8BYB - chains A and B; structure by X-ray diffraction, 1.60 A resolution.

# Chain A
Molecule: 14-3-3 protein sigma
Source organism: Homo sapiens
UniProt: P31947 (1433S_HUMAN); numbering as in UniProt (aligned over 1-231)
Chain sequence (236 residues; row label = number of the first residue in the row; numbers below 1 keep their minus sign (Gly-4 is residue -4)):
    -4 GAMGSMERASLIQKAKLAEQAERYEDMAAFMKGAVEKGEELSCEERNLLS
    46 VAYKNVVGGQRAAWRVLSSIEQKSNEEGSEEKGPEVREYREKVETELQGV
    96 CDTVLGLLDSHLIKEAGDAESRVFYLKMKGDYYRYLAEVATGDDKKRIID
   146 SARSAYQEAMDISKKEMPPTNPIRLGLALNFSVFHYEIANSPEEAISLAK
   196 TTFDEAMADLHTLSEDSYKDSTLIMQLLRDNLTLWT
Sequence notes: expression tag (-4 to 0)
Small-molecule neighbours: S8O (N-[3-(5-carbamimidoylthiophen-3-yl)phenyl]-1-(4-chloranylphenoxy)cyclohexane-1-carboxamide): Glu14, Glu39, Asn42, Leu43, Val46, Phe119, Lys122, Pro167, Ile168, Gly171, Leu218, Ile219
UniProt features mapped onto this chain:
  - site (Interaction with phosphoserine on interacting protein): Arg56, Arg129
  - modified residue (Phosphoserine): Ser5, Ser74

# Chain B
Molecule: ERalpha peptide
Chain sequence (5 residues; each row starts with the number of its first residue):
   591 FPATV
Modified / non-standard residues: Thr594 (phosphothreonine; TPO)

# Interface between chain A and chain B
Residue-residue contacts (21; chain A residue first):
  Lys49(A) with Thr594(B); Val595(B), hydrogen bond (side chain-backbone)
  Arg56(A) with Thr594(B)
  Arg60(A) with Phe591(B)
  Lys122(A) with Val595(B), hydrogen bond (side chain-backbone)
  Arg129(A) with Thr594(B)
  Tyr130(A) with Thr594(B)
  Gly171(A) with Val595(B)
  Leu174(A) with Ala593(B); Thr594(B); Val595(B), hydrophobic
  Asn175(A) with Thr594(B); Val595(B), hydrogen bond (side chain-backbone)
  Val178(A) with Pro592(B), hydrophobic; Ala593(B); Thr594(B)
  Leu222(A) with Val595(B), hydrophobic
  Asn226(A) with Pro592(B); Ala593(B), hydrogen bond (side chain-backbone)
  Leu229(A) with Pro592(B), hydrophobic
  Trp230(A) with Pro592(B), hydrophobic
Interface residues without a listed pair, chain A (16 interface residues in all): Asp126, Glu182

# In short
Chain A and chain B form an interface of 16 and 5 residues respectively; the contacts include 4 hydrogen
bonds. Polar pairs include Lys49(A)-Val595(B), Lys122(A)-Val595(B) and Asn175(A)-Val595(B). Chain A binds
compound S8O.
Here chain A is 14-3-3 protein sigma (Homo sapiens) and chain B is ERalpha peptide. Entry 8BYB
(fragment-linked stabilizer for ERa - 14-3-3 interaction (1074398)) was determined by X-ray diffraction
together with 8BWJ, 8BWX, 8BWZ, 8BX0, 8BX3, 8BX4 and 24 further entries from the same study.
